Entry 5IBL (X-ray diffraction, 3.39 A resolution); this record covers chains H and L of the 4 polymer chains in the assembly.

# Chain H
Name: 6639 Heavy Chain
Organism: Homo sapiens
Amino-acid sequence (230 residues; each row starts with the number of its first residue):
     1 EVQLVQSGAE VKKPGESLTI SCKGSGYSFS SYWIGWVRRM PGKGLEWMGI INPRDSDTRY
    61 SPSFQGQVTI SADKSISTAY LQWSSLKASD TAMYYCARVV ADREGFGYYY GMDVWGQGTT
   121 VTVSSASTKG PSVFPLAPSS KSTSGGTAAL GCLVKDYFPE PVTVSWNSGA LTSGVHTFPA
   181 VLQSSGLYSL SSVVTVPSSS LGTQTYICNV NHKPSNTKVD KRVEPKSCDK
Unresolved in the structure: 139-147, 226-230
Cystine bridges: Cys-22/Cys-96, Cys-152/Cys-208

# Chain L
Name: 6639 Light Chain
Organism: Homo sapiens
Amino-acid sequence (215 residues; row label = number of the first residue in the row):
     1 EIVLTQSPGT LSLSPGEGAT LSCRASQSVD SSSLAWYQQK PGQAPRLLIF AGSSRATGIP
    61 DRFSGKTSGT DFTLTISRLE PEDFAVYYCQ QCGNSPWTFG QGTKVEIKRT VAAPSVFIFP
   121 PSDEQLKSGT ASVVCLLNNF YPREAKVQWK VDNALQSGNS QESVTEQDSK DSTYSLSSTL
   181 TLSKADYEKH KVYACEVTHQ GLSSPVTKSF NRGEC
Cystine bridges: Cys-23/Cys-89, Cys-135/Cys-195

# How chain H and chain L interact
Contacting residue pairs (74):
  Val-37(H) / Phe-99(L)  hydrophobic
  Arg-39(H) / Gln-39(L)  hydrogen bond
  Arg-39(H) / Tyr-88(L)  hydrogen bond
  Leu-45(H) / Gln-39(L)
  Leu-45(H) / Phe-99(L)
  Trp-47(H) / Ser-95(L)
  Trp-47(H) / Pro-96(L)  hydrophobic
  Trp-47(H) / Trp-97(L)
  Trp-47(H) / Phe-99(L)  hydrophobic
  Ser-61(H) / Pro-96(L)
  Pro-62(H) / Pro-96(L)
  Tyr-95(H) / Gln-39(L)  hydrogen bond
  Tyr-95(H) / Gln-43(L)
  Tyr-95(H) / Ala-44(L)  hydrophobic
  Tyr-95(H) / Pro-45(L)
  Val-99(H) / Trp-97(L)  hydrophobic
  Val-100(H) / Phe-50(L)  hydrophobic
  Tyr-109(H) / Ser-32(L)
  Tyr-109(H) / Ser-33(L)
  Tyr-109(H) / Cys-92(L)
  Tyr-109(H) / Trp-97(L)  hydrophobic
  Tyr-110(H) / Ser-32(L)
  Tyr-110(H) / Leu-34(L)
  Tyr-110(H) / Ala-35(L)
  Tyr-110(H) / Phe-50(L)
  Tyr-110(H) / Ala-51(L)  hydrogen bond (backbone-backbone)
  Gly-111(H) / Tyr-37(L)
  Gly-111(H) / Gln-90(L)
  Gly-111(H) / Cys-92(L)
  Met-112(H) / Tyr-37(L)  hydrogen bond (backbone-side chain)
  Met-112(H) / Leu-47(L)
  Met-112(H) / Gln-90(L)
  Asp-113(H) / Leu-47(L)
  Trp-115(H) / Tyr-37(L)  hydrophobic
  Trp-115(H) / Pro-45(L)
  Gly-116(H) / Ala-44(L)
  Phe-134(H) / Ser-122(L)
  Phe-134(H) / Gln-125(L)
  Pro-135(H) / Ser-122(L)
  Pro-135(H) / Glu-124(L)
  Leu-136(H) / Phe-119(L)  hydrophobic
  Leu-136(H) / Pro-120(L)
  Ala-137(H) / Phe-119(L)
  Ala-149(H) / Phe-119(L)
  Leu-150(H) / Phe-119(L)  hydrophobic
  Gly-151(H) / Phe-119(L)
  Leu-153(H) / Gln-125(L)
  Lys-155(H) / Gln-125(L)
  Lys-155(H) / Thr-130(L)
  Lys-155(H) / Ser-132(L)  hydrogen bond
  Lys-155(H) / Thr-181(L)
  His-176(H) / Asn-138(L)  hydrogen bond
  His-176(H) / Asn-139(L)  hydrogen bond
  His-176(H) / Asp-168(L)  salt bridge
  His-176(H) / Ser-175(L)  hydrogen bond
  Thr-177(H) / Thr-165(L)
  Phe-178(H) / Leu-136(L)  hydrophobic
  Phe-178(H) / Thr-165(L)
  Phe-178(H) / Ser-175(L)
  Phe-178(H) / Leu-176(L)
  Phe-178(H) / Ser-177(L)
  Pro-179(H) / Ser-163(L)  hydrogen bond (backbone-side chain)
  Pro-179(H) / Val-164(L)
  Pro-179(H) / Thr-165(L)
  Val-181(H) / Gln-161(L)
  Val-181(H) / Glu-162(L)
  Leu-182(H) / Gln-161(L)
  Gln-183(H) / Gln-161(L)
  Gln-183(H) / Thr-181(L)
  Ser-191(H) / Ser-177(L)  hydrogen bond
  Val-193(H) / Leu-136(L)  hydrophobic
  Val-193(H) / Asn-138(L)
  Thr-195(H) / Asn-138(L)  hydrogen bond
  Lys-221(H) / Glu-124(L)  salt bridge
Other interface residues (no listed pair), chain H (44 interface residues in all): Ile-50, Ser-63, Tyr-108, Gln-117, Thr-172, Ser-173, Gly-174, Ser-184
Other interface residues (no listed pair), chain L (44 interface residues in all): Glu-1, Asp-30, Phe-117, Val-134, Lys-170

# Overview
Chain H and chain L each contribute 44 residues to their interface; the contacts include 12 hydrogen bonds and
2 salt bridges. Polar pairs include His-176(H)/Asp-168(L), Lys-221(H)/Glu-124(L) and Arg-39(H)/Gln-39(L).
Chain H is 6639 Heavy Chain and chain L is 6639 Light Chain, both from Homo sapiens; the structure, Human
antibody 6639 in complex with influenza hemagglutinin H1 X-181, was determined by X-ray diffraction.
